PDB entry 4QAE | X-ray diffraction, 2.10 A resolution | chains P and A

# Chain P
Name: Hepcidin
Reference sequence: P81172 (HEPC_HUMAN); residues 1-25 here correspond to UniProt positions 60-84 (UniProt number = residue number + 59)
Amino-acid sequence (25 residues; row label = number of the first residue in the row):
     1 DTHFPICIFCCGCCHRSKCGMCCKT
Disulfides: C7-C23, C10-C13, C11-C19, C14-C22

# Chain A
Name: Neutrophil gelatinase-associated lipocalin
Source organism: Homo sapiens
Reference sequence: P80188 (NGAL_HUMAN); residues 1-178 here correspond to UniProt positions 21-198 (UniProt number = residue number + 20)
Amino-acid sequence (188 residues; numbered 1 to 188; the number before each row is that of its first residue):
     1 QDSTSDLIPAPPLSKVPLQQNFQDNQFHGKWYVVGLAGNEVLREDKDPMK
    51 MWATIYELEEDKSYNVTIVMPLAEKCEYLFQTFVPGSQPGEFTLGGIKSG
   101 PGRTSGLVRVVSTNYNQHAMVFFKVVWQNREVFWVTLYGRTKELTSELKE
   151 NFIRFSKSLGLPENHIVFPVPIDQCIDGSAWSHPQFEK
Disordered / not traced: 1-5, 178-188
Disulfides: C76-C175
Differences from the reference sequence: engineered mutation H28 (Gln48 in P80188), E40 (Ala60 in P80188), V41 (Ile61 in P80188), M49 (Gln69 in P80188), W52 (Tyr72 in P80188), E59 (Lys79 in P80188), I68 (Ser88 in P80188), M70 (Leu90 in P80188), P71 (Phe91 in P80188), L72 (Arg92 in P80188), A73 (Lys93 in P80188), E74 (Lys94 in P80188), E77 (Asp97 in P80188), L79 (Trp99 in P80188), F80 (Ile100 in P80188), Q81 (Arg101 in P80188), S87 (Cys107 in P80188), G96 (Asn116 in P80188), G100 (Tyr120 in P80188), R103 (Leu123 in P80188), G106 (Tyr126 in P80188), V125 (Lys145 in P80188), W127 (Ser147 in P80188), V132 (Tyr152 in P80188), W134 (Lys154 in P80188), V135 (Ile155 in P80188); expression tag (179-188)

# How chain P and chain A interact
Residue-residue contacts (41):
  I6(P) - T104(A)
  I8(P) - T104(A)
  I8(P) - V125(A)  hydrophobic
  F9(P) - W52(A)  hydrophobic
  F9(P) - I68(A)  hydrophobic
  F9(P) - L79(A)  hydrophobic
  F9(P) - Q81(A)
  F9(P) - W134(A)
  C10(P) - V125(A)  hydrophobic
  C10(P) - V132(A)  hydrophobic
  C10(P) - W134(A)  hydrophobic
  C11(P) - V41(A)
  C11(P) - W52(A)  hydrophobic
  C11(P) - V132(A)
  C11(P) - W134(A)
  G12(P) - E40(A)
  C13(P) - E40(A)  hydrogen bond (backbone-side chain)
  C13(P) - V125(A)  hydrophobic
  C13(P) - W127(A)
  C13(P) - R130(A)  hydrogen bond (backbone-side chain)
  C13(P) - V132(A)  hydrophobic
  C14(P) - W127(A)  hydrophobic
  R16(P) - E40(A)
  R16(P) - L42(A)
  S17(P) - E40(A)  hydrogen bond (backbone-backbone)
  S17(P) - V41(A)
  S17(P) - L42(A)  hydrogen bond (side chain-backbone)
  S17(P) - E44(A)  hydrogen bond
  S17(P) - M49(A)
  K18(P) - D47(A)  salt bridge
  C19(P) - L36(A)  hydrophobic
  C19(P) - W52(A)  hydrophobic
  C19(P) - M70(A)
  G20(P) - L79(A)
  M21(P) - L79(A)  hydrophobic
  C22(P) - W127(A)  hydrophobic
  C23(P) - W127(A)
  K24(P) - T104(A)
  K24(P) - W127(A)
  K24(P) - Q128(A)  hydrogen bond
  T25(P) - Q128(A)
Also at the interface, not in a pair above, chain A (21 interface residues in all): L94, G102

# In short
Chain P and chain A form an interface of 18 and 21 residues respectively, with 6 hydrogen bonds and 1 salt
bridge. Polar pairs include K18(P)-D47(A), C13(P)-E40(A) and C13(P)-R130(A).
Chain P is Hepcidin and chain A is Neutrophil gelatinase-associated lipocalin (Homo sapiens); the structure,
Crystal structure of an engineered lipocalin (Anticalin) in complex with human hepcidin, was determined by
X-ray diffraction.
